7U21 - chains A and C of the 3 polymer chains in the assembly; structure by X-ray diffraction, 1.90 A resolution.

[Chain A]
Molecule: MHC class I antigen, A-2 alpha chain
Organism: Homo sapiens
UniProtKB: A0A5B8RNS7 (A0A5B8RNS7_HUMAN); residues 1-275 here correspond to UniProt positions 25-299 (UniProt number = residue number + 24)
Chain sequence (275 residues; numbered 1 to 275; the number before each row is that of its first residue):
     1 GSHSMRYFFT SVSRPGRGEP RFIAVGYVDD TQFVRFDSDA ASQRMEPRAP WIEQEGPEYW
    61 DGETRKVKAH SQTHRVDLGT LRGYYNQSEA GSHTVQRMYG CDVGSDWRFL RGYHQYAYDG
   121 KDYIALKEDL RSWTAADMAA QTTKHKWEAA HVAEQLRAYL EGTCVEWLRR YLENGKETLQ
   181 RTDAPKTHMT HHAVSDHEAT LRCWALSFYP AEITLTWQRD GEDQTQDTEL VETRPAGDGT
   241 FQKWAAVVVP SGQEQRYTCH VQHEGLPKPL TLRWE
Cystine bridges: Cys101-Cys164, Cys203-Cys259

[Chain C]
Molecule: PGM5 peptide (465-473) (H5Y)
Notes: engineered mutation(s): H5Y
Chain sequence (9 residues; each row starts with the number of its first residue):
     1 AVGSYVYSV

[How chain A and chain C interact]
Residue-residue contacts - 32 pairs, chain A then chain C:
  Met5(A) with Ala1(C)
  Tyr7(A) with Ala1(C), hydrogen bond (side chain-backbone); Val2(C), hydrophobic
  Glu63(A) with Ala1(C); Val2(C), hydrogen bond (side chain-backbone)
  Lys66(A) with Val2(C); Gly3(C); Ser4(C)
  His70(A) with Gly3(C); Val6(C)
  Thr73(A) with Val6(C); Tyr7(C); Ser8(C)
  Asp77(A) with Ser8(C); Val9(C), hydrogen bond (side chain-backbone)
  Thr80(A) with Val9(C)
  Leu81(A) with Val9(C), hydrophobic
  Tyr84(A) with Val9(C), hydrogen bond (side chain-backbone)
  Tyr99(A) with Val2(C); Gly3(C), hydrogen bond (side chain-backbone)
  Tyr116(A) with Val9(C)
  Thr143(A) with Val9(C), hydrogen bond (side chain-backbone)
  Trp147(A) with Tyr7(C); Ser8(C), hydrogen bond (side chain-backbone); Val9(C), hydrophobic
  Val152(A) with Tyr7(C), hydrophobic
  Gln155(A) with Tyr7(C), hydrogen bond
  Tyr159(A) with Ala1(C), hydrogen bond (side chain-backbone); Val2(C); Gly3(C)
  Trp167(A) with Ala1(C), hydrophobic
  Tyr171(A) with Ala1(C), hydrogen bond (side chain-backbone)
Interface residues without a listed pair, chain A (25 interface residues in all): Phe9, Met45, Val76, Arg97, Tyr123, Lys146
The authors on this interface:
  - interface residues, chain C: Val6(C)

[Summary]
The interface between chain A and chain C involves 25 residues on one side and 8 on the other; the contacts
include 10 hydrogen bonds. Polar contacts include Tyr7(A)-Ala1(C), Glu63(A)-Val2(C) and Asp77(A)-Val9(C). From
the paper: the interface residue Val6(C).
Here chain A is MHC class I antigen, A-2 alpha chain (Homo sapiens) and chain C is PGM5 peptide (465-473)
(H5Y). Entry 7U21 (Human Class I MHC HLA-A2 in complex with AVGSYVYSV peptide) was determined by X-ray
diffraction.
